9JIM - chains L and H of the 6 polymer chains in the assembly; structure by electron microscopy, 2.86 A resolution.

Chain L:
Name: C145 Fab light chain
From: Homo sapiens
Notes: antibody fragment or engineered binder
Sequence (110 residues; each row starts with the number of its first residue):
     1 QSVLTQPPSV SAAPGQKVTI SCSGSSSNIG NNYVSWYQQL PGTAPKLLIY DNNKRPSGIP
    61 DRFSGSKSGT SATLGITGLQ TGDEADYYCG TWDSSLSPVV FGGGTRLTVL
Unresolved in the structure: 1-2
Disulfides: C22-C89

Chain H:
Name: C145 Fab heavy chain
From: Homo sapiens
Notes: antibody fragment or engineered binder
Sequence (131 residues; numbered 1 to 131; the number before each row is that of its first residue):
     1 QVQLVQSGAE VKKPGASVKV SCETSGYTFT SYNINWVRQA TGQGLEWMGW MNPTDGNTDY
    61 AQKFQGRVSM TRDTSISTAY MELSSLRSED TAVYYCARGR GTTRFSLQNF PFDNAYYMDV
   121 WGKGTTVTVS S
Unresolved in the structure: 131
Disulfides: C22-C96

Interface between chain L and chain H:
Contacting residue pairs - 51 pairs, chain L then chain H:
  N31(L) - P111(H)
  N31(L) - F112(H)
  N31(L) - D113(H)  hydrogen bond (backbone-backbone)
  N32(L) - F112(H)
  N32(L) - D113(H)  hydrogen bond (side chain-backbone)
  N32(L) - N114(H)  hydrogen bond (side chain-backbone)
  Y33(L) - N114(H)
  Y33(L) - A115(H)  hydrophobic
  S35(L) - Y117(H)
  Y37(L) - Y117(H)
  Y37(L) - M118(H)  hydrogen bond (side chain-backbone)
  Y37(L) - W121(H)
  Q39(L) - Q39(H)  hydrogen bond
  Q39(L) - Y95(H)
  T43(L) - Y95(H)
  A44(L) - Y95(H)  hydrophobic
  A44(L) - G122(H)
  P45(L) - L45(H)  hydrophobic
  P45(L) - Y95(H)
  P45(L) - W121(H)
  L47(L) - Y117(H)  hydrophobic
  L47(L) - M118(H)
  L47(L) - D119(H)
  Y50(L) - Y117(H)  hydrophobic
  Y88(L) - Q39(H)
  Y88(L) - G44(H)
  Y88(L) - L45(H)  hydrophobic
  W92(L) - T102(H)
  W92(L) - R104(H)
  W92(L) - F105(H)  hydrophobic
  W92(L) - N114(H)
  W92(L) - Y116(H)  hydrophobic
  D93(L) - F105(H)
  S94(L) - S106(H)
  S94(L) - L107(H)
  S94(L) - F110(H)
  S94(L) - P111(H)
  S94(L) - N114(H)
  S95(L) - L107(H)
  L96(L) - F105(H)
  S97(L) - F105(H)
  P98(L) - W47(H)  hydrophobic
  P98(L) - W50(H)  hydrophobic
  P98(L) - F105(H)
  V99(L) - W47(H)
  V99(L) - Y116(H)  hydrophobic
  V99(L) - M118(H)  hydrophobic
  F101(L) - L45(H)
  F101(L) - E46(H)
  F101(L) - W47(H)
  F101(L) - M118(H)  hydrophobic
Interface residues without a listed pair, chain L (22 interface residues in all): D51
Interface residues without a listed pair, chain H (27 interface residues in all): V37, Q43, K123

Overview:
22 residues of chain L face 27 of chain H across their interface, with 5 hydrogen bonds. Among the polar pairs
are N32(L)-D113(H), N32(L)-N114(H) and Y37(L)-M118(H).
Chain L is C145 Fab light chain and chain H is C145 Fab heavy chain, both from Homo sapiens; the structure,
Rat hepatitis E virus capsid protein E2s domain in complex with Fab C145, was determined by electron
microscopy (same publication as 9JIE, 9JIF, 9JIG, 9JII, 9JIJ, 9JIK and 3 further entries).
